PDB entry 1JQD | X-ray diffraction, 2.28 A resolution | chain A

== Chain A ==
Protein: Histamine N-Methyltransferase
Source organism: Homo sapiens
Notes: EC 2.1.1.8
Reference sequence: P50135 (HNMT_HUMAN); residue numbers follow UniProt; this construct covers 1-292
Sequence (292 residues; each row starts with the number of its first residue):
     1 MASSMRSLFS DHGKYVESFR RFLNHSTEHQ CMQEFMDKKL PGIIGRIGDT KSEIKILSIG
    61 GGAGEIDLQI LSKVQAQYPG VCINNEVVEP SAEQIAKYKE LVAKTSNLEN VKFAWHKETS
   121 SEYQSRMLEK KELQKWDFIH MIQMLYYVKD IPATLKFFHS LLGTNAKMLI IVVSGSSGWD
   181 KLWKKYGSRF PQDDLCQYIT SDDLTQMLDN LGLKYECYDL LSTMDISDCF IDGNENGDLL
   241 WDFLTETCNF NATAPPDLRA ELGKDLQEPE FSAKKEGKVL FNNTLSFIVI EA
Disordered / not traced: 1-4, 10-11
Small-molecule neighbours:
  - histamine (HSM): Phe22, Glu28, Gln143, Tyr146, Val173, Trp179, Trp183, Phe243, Asn283, Leu285
  - S-adenosylhomocysteine (SAH): Met32, Ile59, Gly60, Gly61, Gly62, Glu65, Ile66, Val88, Glu89, Pro90, Ser91, Gln94, Thr119, Ser120, Ile142, Gln143, Met144, Tyr147, Val148
UniProt features mapped onto this chain:
  - binding site (substrate): Glu28, Asn283
  - binding site (S-adenosyl-L-methionine): Gly60, Glu89, Gln94, Ser120, Ile142
  - natural variant: Gly60 (G60D: In MRT51), Leu208 (L208P: In MRT51)
From the paper describing this entry:
  - contacts within the chain: Leu101-Thr105 (hydrogen bond)
  - mutagenesis - T105I (1.8-fold): decreased binding to AdoMet
  - mutagenesis - T105I (1.3-fold): decreased binding to histamine
  - mutagenesis - T105I: decreased catalytic activity
  - mutagenesis - T105I: unchanged stability in response to between 25 degC and 45 degC
  - mutagenesis - T105I: decreased stability in response to 50 degC or 52 degC
  - catalytic residues: Glu28 (proposed by the authors, not directly observed)
  - binding site for histamine: Glu28, Tyr147, Trp179, Cys196, Phe243, Asn283
  - binding site for S-adenosylhomocysteine: Glu89, Pro90, Gln94

== In short ==
Chain A binds S-adenosylhomocysteine and histamine. Curated annotation (UniProt) lists substrate-binding
residues Glu28 and Asn283 and 5 S-adenosyl-L-methionine-binding residues. From the paper: the catalytic
residue Glu28; T105I reduces binding to AdoMet.
Chain A is Histamine N-Methyltransferase (Homo sapiens); the structure, Crystal Structure Analysis of Human
Histamine Methyltransferase (Thr105 Polymorphic Variant) Complexed with AdoHcy and Histamine, was determined
by X-ray diffraction, deposited together with 1JQE.
